PDB entry 4L06 | X-ray diffraction, 2.28 A resolution | chains A and B

# Chain A (and B)
Protein: Isocitrate dehydrogenase [NADP] cytoplasmic
Source organism: Homo sapiens
Notes: EC 1.1.1.42; chain B of this document is another copy of the same molecule, construct and numbering; everything in this record applies to it too
UniProtKB: O75874 (IDHC_HUMAN); numbering as in UniProt (aligned over 1-414)
Sequence (425 residues; row label = number of the first residue in the row):
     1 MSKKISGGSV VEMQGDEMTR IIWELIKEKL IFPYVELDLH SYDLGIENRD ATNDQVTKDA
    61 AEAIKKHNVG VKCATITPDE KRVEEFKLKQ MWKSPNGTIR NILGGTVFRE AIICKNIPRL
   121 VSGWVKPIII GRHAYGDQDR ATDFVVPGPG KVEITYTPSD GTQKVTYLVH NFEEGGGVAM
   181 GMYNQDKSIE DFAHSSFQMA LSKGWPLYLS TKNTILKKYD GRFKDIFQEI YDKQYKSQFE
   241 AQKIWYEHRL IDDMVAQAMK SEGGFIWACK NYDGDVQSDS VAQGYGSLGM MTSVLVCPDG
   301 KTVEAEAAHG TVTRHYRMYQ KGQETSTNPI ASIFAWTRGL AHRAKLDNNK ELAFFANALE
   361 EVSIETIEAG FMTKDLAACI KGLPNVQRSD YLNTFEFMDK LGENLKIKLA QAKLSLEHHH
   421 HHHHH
Disordered / not traced: 1-2, 416-425 (chain B: 1-2, 415-425)
Differences from the reference sequence: engineered mutation Asp-139 (Tyr in O75874); expression tag (415-425)
Metal / ion sites: Ca2+ site 1: Asp-252 (together with 2-oxoglutaric acid) (shared with Asp-275(B), Asp-279(B) of chain B); Ca2+ site 2: Asp-275, Asp-279 (together with 2-oxoglutaric acid) (shared with Asp-252(B) of chain B)
Ligand contacts:
  - 2-oxoglutaric acid (AKG), molecule 1: Thr-77, Ser-94, Asn-96, Arg-100, Arg-109, Arg-132, Asp-275, Glu-306, Ala-308
  - 2-oxoglutaric acid (AKG), molecule 2: Lys-212, Thr-214, Ile-215, Asp-252
  - NADP (NAP; NADP nicotinamide-adenine-dinucleotide phosphate), molecule 1: Lys-72, Ala-74, Thr-75, Ile-76, Thr-77, Arg-82, Asn-96, Leu-288, Gly-289, Glu-306, Ala-307, Ala-308, His-309, Gly-310, Thr-311, Val-312, Thr-313, Arg-314, His-315, Thr-327, Asn-328, Asp-375
  - NADP (NAP), molecule 2: Thr-214, Leu-250, Asp-253, Gln-257, Lys-260
Curated features (UniProtKB/Swiss-Prot):
  - binding site (NADP(+)): Thr-75 to Thr-77, Arg-82, Lys-260, Gly-310 to His-315, Asn-328
  - binding site (substrate): Thr-77, Ser-94 to Arg-100, Arg-109, Arg-132, Lys-212
  - binding site (Mn(2+)): Asp-252, Asp-275, Asp-279
  - site: Lys-212 (Critical for catalysis)
  - modified residue: Ser-2 (N-acetylserine), Tyr-42 (Phosphotyrosine), Lys-81 (N6-acetyllysine), Lys-126 (N6-succinyllysine), Lys-224 (N6-acetyllysine), Lys-233 (N6-acetyllysine), Lys-243 (N6-acetyllysine), Lys-321 (N6-acetyllysine), Ser-389 (Phosphoserine), Lys-400 (N6-succinyllysine)
  - natural variant: Arg-132 (R132C: In colorectal cancer and glioma samples; R132G: In a glioma sample; R132H: In a glioma sample; R132L: In a glioma sample; R132S: In a glioma sample)

# Chain A / chain B interface
Pairs across the interface (161; chain A residue first):
  Thr-77(A) / Thr-214(B)
  Thr-77(A) / Lys-217(B)
  Pro-78(A) / Lys-217(B)  hydrogen bond (backbone-side chain)
  Asp-79(A) / Asn-213(B)  hydrogen bond
  Asp-79(A) / Lys-224(B)  salt bridge
  Met-91(A) / Lys-217(B)
  Trp-92(A) / Lys-217(B)  hydrogen bond (backbone-side chain)
  Ser-94(A) / Ile-215(B)
  Arg-119(A) / Ser-122(B)
  Leu-120(A) / Leu-120(B)
  Leu-120(A) / Val-121(B)
  Leu-120(A) / Ser-122(B)  hydrogen bond (backbone-side chain)
  Leu-120(A) / Met-259(B)
  Leu-120(A) / Lys-260(B)
  Val-121(A) / Leu-120(B)
  Val-121(A) / Met-259(B)  hydrophobic
  Ser-122(A) / Leu-120(B)  hydrogen bond (backbone-backbone)
  Tyr-135(A) / His-170(B)
  Gln-138(A) / Lys-212(B)
  Gln-138(A) / Ile-215(B)
  Gln-138(A) / Leu-216(B)
  Thr-142(A) / Tyr-167(B)
  Thr-142(A) / Leu-168(B)  hydrogen bond (side chain-backbone)
  Asp-143(A) / Leu-216(B)
  Asp-143(A) / Lys-217(B)  hydrogen bond (side chain-backbone)
  Asp-143(A) / Lys-218(B)  hydrogen bond (side chain-backbone)
  Asp-143(A) / Tyr-219(B)  hydrogen bond (side chain-backbone)
  Phe-144(A) / Ile-154(B)  hydrophobic
  Phe-144(A) / Tyr-167(B)  hydrophobic
  Phe-144(A) / Lys-218(B)
  Val-145(A) / Lys-218(B)
  Val-146(A) / Tyr-156(B)  hydrophobic
  Pro-147(A) / Tyr-156(B)
  Gly-148(A) / Tyr-156(B)  hydrogen bond (backbone-side chain)
  Pro-149(A) / Tyr-156(B)  hydrogen bond (backbone-side chain)
  Pro-149(A) / Pro-158(B)
  Pro-149(A) / Ser-159(B)  hydrogen bond (backbone-backbone)
  Gly-150(A) / Thr-157(B)
  Gly-150(A) / Ser-159(B)  hydrogen bond (backbone-side chain)
  Lys-151(A) / Thr-155(B)
  Lys-151(A) / Tyr-156(B)
  Lys-151(A) / Thr-157(B)  hydrogen bond (backbone-backbone)
  Val-152(A) / Thr-155(B)
  Glu-153(A) / Glu-153(B)
  Glu-153(A) / Ile-154(B)
  Glu-153(A) / Thr-155(B)  hydrogen bond (backbone-backbone)
  Ile-154(A) / Phe-144(B)  hydrophobic
  Ile-154(A) / Val-152(B)  hydrophobic
  Ile-154(A) / Glu-153(B)
  Ile-154(A) / Met-180(B)
  Ile-154(A) / Gly-181(B)
  Thr-155(A) / Lys-151(B)
  Thr-155(A) / Val-152(B)
  Thr-155(A) / Glu-153(B)  hydrogen bond (backbone-backbone)
  Tyr-156(A) / Val-146(B)  hydrophobic
  Tyr-156(A) / Pro-147(B)
  Tyr-156(A) / Gly-148(B)  hydrogen bond (side chain-backbone)
  Tyr-156(A) / Pro-149(B)  hydrogen bond (side chain-backbone)
  Tyr-156(A) / Gly-150(B)
  Tyr-156(A) / Lys-151(B)
  Tyr-156(A) / Val-152(B)  hydrophobic
  Thr-157(A) / Gly-150(B)
  Thr-157(A) / Lys-151(B)  hydrogen bond (backbone-backbone)
  Pro-158(A) / Pro-149(B)
  Pro-158(A) / Gly-150(B)
  Ser-159(A) / Pro-149(B)  hydrogen bond (backbone-backbone)
  Ser-159(A) / Gly-150(B)  hydrogen bond (side chain-backbone)
  Tyr-167(A) / Thr-142(B)
  Tyr-167(A) / Phe-144(B)
  Leu-168(A) / Thr-142(B)  hydrogen bond (backbone-side chain)
  Val-169(A) / Met-182(B)
  Val-169(A) / Tyr-183(B)
  His-170(A) / Tyr-135(B)
  His-170(A) / Tyr-183(B)  hydrogen bond
  His-170(A) / Gln-185(B)  hydrogen bond
  Phe-172(A) / Asn-184(B)
  Phe-172(A) / Gln-185(B)
  Gly-176(A) / Gln-185(B)
  Gly-176(A) / Asp-186(B)  hydrogen bond (backbone-backbone)
  Gly-177(A) / Asn-184(B)
  Gly-177(A) / Asp-186(B)  hydrogen bond (backbone-side chain)
  Val-178(A) / Tyr-183(B)
  Val-178(A) / Asn-184(B)  hydrogen bond (backbone-backbone)
  Val-178(A) / Lys-218(B)
  Val-178(A) / Tyr-219(B)  hydrophobic
  Val-178(A) / Arg-222(B)
  Ala-179(A) / Met-182(B)
  Ala-179(A) / Tyr-219(B)
  Met-180(A) / Ile-154(B)
  Met-180(A) / Met-180(B)
  Met-180(A) / Gly-181(B)
  Met-180(A) / Met-182(B)  hydrogen bond (backbone-backbone)
  Met-180(A) / Tyr-219(B)  hydrophobic
  Gly-181(A) / Ile-154(B)
  Gly-181(A) / Met-180(B)
  Met-182(A) / Val-169(B)
  Met-182(A) / Ala-179(B)
  Met-182(A) / Met-180(B)  hydrogen bond (backbone-backbone)
  Tyr-183(A) / Val-169(B)
  Tyr-183(A) / His-170(B)  hydrogen bond
  Tyr-183(A) / Val-178(B)
  Asn-184(A) / Phe-172(B)
  Asn-184(A) / Gly-177(B)
  Asn-184(A) / Val-178(B)  hydrogen bond (backbone-backbone)
  Gln-185(A) / His-170(B)  hydrogen bond
  Gln-185(A) / Phe-172(B)
  Gln-185(A) / Gly-176(B)
  Asp-186(A) / Gly-176(B)  hydrogen bond (backbone-backbone)
  Asp-186(A) / Gly-177(B)  hydrogen bond (side chain-backbone)
  Lys-212(A) / Asp-275(B)  salt bridge
  Asn-213(A) / Asp-79(B)
  Thr-214(A) / Thr-77(B)
  Ile-215(A) / Ser-94(B)
  Ile-215(A) / Gln-138(B)
  Leu-216(A) / Gln-138(B)
  Leu-216(A) / Asp-143(B)
  Leu-216(A) / Met-180(B)  hydrophobic
  Lys-217(A) / Pro-78(B)  hydrogen bond (side chain-backbone)
  Lys-217(A) / Met-91(B)
  Lys-217(A) / Trp-92(B)  hydrogen bond (side chain-backbone)
  Lys-217(A) / Asp-143(B)  hydrogen bond (backbone-side chain)
  Lys-218(A) / Asp-143(B)  hydrogen bond (backbone-side chain)
  Lys-218(A) / Phe-144(B)
  Lys-218(A) / Val-145(B)
  Lys-218(A) / Val-178(B)
  Tyr-219(A) / Asp-143(B)  hydrogen bond (backbone-side chain)
  Tyr-219(A) / Val-178(B)  hydrophobic
  Tyr-219(A) / Ala-179(B)
  Tyr-219(A) / Met-180(B)  hydrophobic
  Arg-222(A) / Val-178(B)
  Lys-224(A) / Asp-79(B)  salt bridge
  Ile-251(A) / Tyr-272(B)
  Ile-251(A) / Val-276(B)  hydrophobic
  Asp-252(A) / Asp-275(B)
  Asp-252(A) / Asp-279(B)
  Val-255(A) / Val-276(B)  hydrophobic
  Val-255(A) / Ser-280(B)
  Ala-256(A) / Gln-283(B)
  Ala-256(A) / Leu-288(B)  hydrophobic
  Met-259(A) / Leu-120(B)
  Met-259(A) / Ser-280(B)
  Lys-260(A) / Leu-120(B)
  Lys-260(A) / Gln-283(B)
  Tyr-272(A) / Ile-251(B)
  Tyr-272(A) / Asp-273(B)  hydrogen bond
  Asp-273(A) / Tyr-272(B)  hydrogen bond
  Asp-275(A) / Lys-212(B)  salt bridge
  Asp-275(A) / Asp-252(B)
  Val-276(A) / Ile-251(B)  hydrophobic
  Val-276(A) / Val-255(B)
  Val-276(A) / Gln-277(B)
  Gln-277(A) / Gln-277(B)
  Asp-279(A) / Asp-252(B)
  Asp-279(A) / Val-255(B)
  Ser-280(A) / Val-255(B)
  Ser-280(A) / Met-259(B)
  Gln-283(A) / Ala-256(B)
  Gln-283(A) / Met-259(B)
  Gln-283(A) / Lys-260(B)
  Gly-284(A) / Met-259(B)
  Leu-288(A) / Ala-256(B)  hydrophobic
Other interface residues (no listed pair), chain A (78 interface residues in all): Glu-80, Lys-93, Asp-139, Ala-141, Glu-174, Phe-223
Other interface residues (no listed pair), chain B (76 interface residues in all): Lys-93, Asp-139, Ala-141, Lys-164, Glu-174, Gly-284

# In short
The interface between chain A and chain B involves 78 residues on one side and 76 on the other; the contacts
include 41 hydrogen bonds and 4 salt bridges. Polar pairs include Asp-79(A)/Lys-224(B), Lys-212(A)/Asp-275(B)
and Pro-78(A)/Lys-217(B). Bound to chain A: NADP and 2-oxoglutaric acid.
Chain A and chain B are both Isocitrate dehydrogenase [NADP] cytoplasmic (Homo sapiens); the structure,
Crystal Structure Analysis of human IDH1 mutants in complex with NADP+ and Ca2+/alpha-Ketoglutarate, was
determined by X-ray diffraction (same publication as 4L04, 4KZO and 4L03).
